Entry 5ITV (X-ray diffraction, 2.26 A resolution); this record covers chains A and B.

[Chain A (and B)]
Protein: Dihydroanticapsin 7-dehydrogenase
Source organism: Bacillus subtilis (strain 168)
Notes: EC 1.1.1.385; chain B of this document is another copy of the same molecule, construct and numbering; everything in this record applies to it too
UniProtKB: P39640 (BACC_BACSU); residues 3-255 here correspond to UniProt positions 1-253 (UniProt number = residue number - 2)
Chain sequence (255 residues; each row starts with the number of its first residue):
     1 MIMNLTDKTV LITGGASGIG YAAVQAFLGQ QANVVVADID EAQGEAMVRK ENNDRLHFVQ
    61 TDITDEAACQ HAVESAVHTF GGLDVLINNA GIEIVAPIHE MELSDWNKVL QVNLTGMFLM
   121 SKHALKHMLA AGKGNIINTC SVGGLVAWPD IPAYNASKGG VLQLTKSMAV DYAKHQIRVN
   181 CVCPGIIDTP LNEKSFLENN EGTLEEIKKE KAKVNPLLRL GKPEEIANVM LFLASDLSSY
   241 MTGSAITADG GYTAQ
Differences from the reference sequence: expression tag (1-2)
Swiss-Prot annotation at these positions:
  - active site: Tyr154 (Proton acceptor)
  - binding site (substrate): Ser141
Small-molecule neighbours: NADH (NAI; 1,4-dihydronicotinamide adenine dinucleotide): Gly14, Ala16, Ser17, Gly18, Ile19, Gly20, Asp38, Ile39, Asp40, Gln43, Thr61, Asp62, Ile63, Thr64, Asn89, Ala90, Gly91, Ile92, Val112, Thr139, Cys140, Ser141, Tyr154, Lys158, Pro184, Gly185, Ile186, Ile187, Thr189, Leu191, Asn192

[Interface between chain A and chain B]
Pairs across the interface (71):
  Met1(A) - Gln30(B)
  Ile2(A) - Met3(B)  hydrophobic
  Ile2(A) - Gln30(B)
  Ile2(A) - Leu231(B)  hydrophobic
  Met3(A) - Ile2(B)  hydrophobic
  Met3(A) - Leu237(B)  hydrophobic
  Gln30(A) - Met1(B)
  Gln30(A) - Ile2(B)
  Val170(A) - Ala254(B)
  Val170(A) - Gln255(B)
  Ala173(A) - Pro216(B)
  Ala173(A) - Leu217(B)
  Lys174(A) - Pro216(B)
  Gln176(A) - Leu217(B)
  Ile186(A) - Tyr240(B)
  Asn215(A) - Tyr240(B)  hydrogen bond
  Pro216(A) - Ala173(B)
  Pro216(A) - Lys174(B)
  Leu217(A) - Ala173(B)
  Leu217(A) - Gln176(B)
  Leu217(A) - Ser239(B)
  Leu217(A) - Thr242(B)
  Arg219(A) - Ser239(B)  hydrogen bond (side chain-backbone)
  Arg219(A) - Tyr240(B)  hydrogen bond (backbone-side chain)
  Leu220(A) - Tyr240(B)
  Gly221(A) - Tyr240(B)  hydrogen bond (backbone-side chain)
  Glu225(A) - Leu237(B)
  Glu225(A) - Ser239(B)  hydrogen bond
  Glu225(A) - Tyr240(B)
  Asn228(A) - Phe232(B)
  Asn228(A) - Leu237(B)
  Val229(A) - Phe232(B)  hydrophobic
  Leu231(A) - Ile2(B)  hydrophobic
  Phe232(A) - Asn228(B)
  Phe232(A) - Val229(B)  hydrophobic
  Phe232(A) - Phe232(B)  hydrophobic
  Leu237(A) - Met3(B)  hydrophobic
  Leu237(A) - Glu225(B)
  Leu237(A) - Asn228(B)
  Ser239(A) - Leu217(B)
  Ser239(A) - Arg219(B)  hydrogen bond (backbone-side chain)
  Ser239(A) - Glu225(B)  hydrogen bond
  Tyr240(A) - Ile186(B)
  Tyr240(A) - Asn215(B)  hydrogen bond
  Tyr240(A) - Arg219(B)  hydrogen bond (side chain-backbone)
  Tyr240(A) - Leu220(B)
  Tyr240(A) - Gly221(B)  hydrogen bond (side chain-backbone)
  Tyr240(A) - Glu225(B)  hydrogen bond (backbone-side chain)
  Tyr240(A) - Ala248(B)
  Tyr240(A) - Asp249(B)  hydrogen bond (backbone-backbone)
  Tyr240(A) - Gly250(B)  hydrogen bond (backbone-backbone)
  Met241(A) - Ile246(B)  hydrophobic
  Met241(A) - Thr247(B)
  Met241(A) - Ala248(B)  hydrophobic
  Thr242(A) - Leu217(B)
  Thr242(A) - Gly250(B)
  Thr242(A) - Gly251(B)
  Gly243(A) - Ala254(B)
  Ser244(A) - Thr247(B)
  Ile246(A) - Met241(B)  hydrophobic
  Thr247(A) - Met241(B)
  Thr247(A) - Ser244(B)
  Ala248(A) - Tyr240(B)
  Ala248(A) - Met241(B)  hydrophobic
  Asp249(A) - Tyr240(B)  hydrogen bond (backbone-backbone)
  Gly250(A) - Tyr240(B)  hydrogen bond (backbone-backbone)
  Gly250(A) - Thr242(B)
  Gly251(A) - Thr242(B)
  Ala254(A) - Val170(B)
  Ala254(A) - Gly243(B)
  Gln255(A) - Val170(B)
Other interface residues (no listed pair), chain A (40 interface residues in all): Gly29, Lys166, Ile187, Leu218, Ala245
Other interface residues (no listed pair), chain B (40 interface residues in all): Gly29, Lys166, Ile187, Leu218, Ala245

[In short]
Chain A and chain B each contribute 40 residues to their interface, with 15 hydrogen bonds. Polar pairs
include Asn215(A)-Tyr240(B), Arg219(A)-Ser239(B) and Arg219(A)-Tyr240(B). Bound to chain A: NADH. From
UniProt: active-site residue Tyr154(A) and substrate-binding residue Ser141(A) on chain A.
Both chains are Dihydroanticapsin 7-dehydrogenase (Bacillus subtilis (strain 168)). Entry 5ITV (Crystal
structure of Bacillus subtilis BacC Dihydroanticapsin 7-dehydrogenase in complex with NADH) was determined by
X-ray diffraction (same publication as 5ITW).
